PDB entry 2R93 | X-ray diffraction, 4.00 A resolution | chains R and A of the 13 polymer chains in the assembly

== Chain R ==
Molecule: 18-nt RNA strand
Sequence (18 nucleotides; each row starts with the number of its first residue):
     1 UGAUUCUCUAUCGGAAUC
Not modelled in the structure: 8-11

== Chain A ==
Protein: DNA-directed RNA polymerase II subunit RPB1
Source organism: Saccharomyces cerevisiae
Notes: EC 2.7.7.6
UniProt: P04050 (RPB1_YEAST); residue numbers follow UniProt; this construct covers 1-1733
Amino-acid sequence (1733 residues; each row starts with the number of its first residue):
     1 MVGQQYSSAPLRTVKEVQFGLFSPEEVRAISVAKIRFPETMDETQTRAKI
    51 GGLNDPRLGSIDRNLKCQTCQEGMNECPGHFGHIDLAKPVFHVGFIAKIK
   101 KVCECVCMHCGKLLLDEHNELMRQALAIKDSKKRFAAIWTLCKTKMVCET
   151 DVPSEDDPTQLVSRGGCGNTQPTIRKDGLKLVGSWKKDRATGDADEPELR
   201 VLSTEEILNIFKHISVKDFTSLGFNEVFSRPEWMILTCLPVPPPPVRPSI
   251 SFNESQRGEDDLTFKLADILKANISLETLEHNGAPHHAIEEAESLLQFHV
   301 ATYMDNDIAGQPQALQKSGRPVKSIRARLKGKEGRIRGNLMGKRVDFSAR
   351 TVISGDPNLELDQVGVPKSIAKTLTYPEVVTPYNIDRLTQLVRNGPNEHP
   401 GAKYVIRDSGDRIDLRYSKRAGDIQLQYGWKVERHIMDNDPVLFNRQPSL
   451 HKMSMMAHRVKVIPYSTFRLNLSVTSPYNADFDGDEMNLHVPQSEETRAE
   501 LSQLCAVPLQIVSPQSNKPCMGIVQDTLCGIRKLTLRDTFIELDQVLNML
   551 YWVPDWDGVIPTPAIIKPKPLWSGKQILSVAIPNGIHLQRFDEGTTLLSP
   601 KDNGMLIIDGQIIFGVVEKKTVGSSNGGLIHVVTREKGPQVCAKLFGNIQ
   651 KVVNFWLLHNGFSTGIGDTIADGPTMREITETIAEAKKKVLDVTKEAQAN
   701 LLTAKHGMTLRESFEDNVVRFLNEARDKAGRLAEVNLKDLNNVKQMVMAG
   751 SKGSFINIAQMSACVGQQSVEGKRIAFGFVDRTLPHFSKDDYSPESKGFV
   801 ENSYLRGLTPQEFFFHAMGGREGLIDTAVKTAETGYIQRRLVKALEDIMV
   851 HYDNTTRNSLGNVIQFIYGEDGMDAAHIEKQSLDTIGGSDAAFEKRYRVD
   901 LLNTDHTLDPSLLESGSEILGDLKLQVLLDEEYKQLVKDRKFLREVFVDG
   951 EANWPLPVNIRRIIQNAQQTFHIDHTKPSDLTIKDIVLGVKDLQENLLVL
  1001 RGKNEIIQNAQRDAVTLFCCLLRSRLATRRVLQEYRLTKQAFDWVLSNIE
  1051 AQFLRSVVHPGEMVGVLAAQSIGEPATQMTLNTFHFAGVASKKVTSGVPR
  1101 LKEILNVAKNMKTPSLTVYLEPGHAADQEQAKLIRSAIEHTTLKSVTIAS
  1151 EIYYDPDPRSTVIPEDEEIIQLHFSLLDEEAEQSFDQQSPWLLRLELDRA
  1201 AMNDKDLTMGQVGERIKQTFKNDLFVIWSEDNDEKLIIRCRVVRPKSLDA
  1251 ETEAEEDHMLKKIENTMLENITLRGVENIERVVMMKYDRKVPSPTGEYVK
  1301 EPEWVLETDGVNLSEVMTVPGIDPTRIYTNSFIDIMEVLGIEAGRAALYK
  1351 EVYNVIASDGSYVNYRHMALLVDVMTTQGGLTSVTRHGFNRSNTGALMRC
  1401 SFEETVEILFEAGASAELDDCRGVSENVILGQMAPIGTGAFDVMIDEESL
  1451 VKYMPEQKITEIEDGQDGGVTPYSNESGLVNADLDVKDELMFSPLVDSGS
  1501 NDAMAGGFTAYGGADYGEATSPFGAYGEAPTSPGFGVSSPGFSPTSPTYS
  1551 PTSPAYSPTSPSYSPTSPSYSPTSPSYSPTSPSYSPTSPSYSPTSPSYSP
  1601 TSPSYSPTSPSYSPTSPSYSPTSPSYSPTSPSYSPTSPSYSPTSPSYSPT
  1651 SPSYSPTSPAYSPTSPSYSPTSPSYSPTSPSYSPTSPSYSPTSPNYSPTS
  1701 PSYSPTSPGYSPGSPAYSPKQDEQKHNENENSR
Not modelled in the structure: 1, 190-194, 1082-1091, 1178-1186, 1246-1253, 1456-1733
Ion coordination: Zn2+ site 1: Cys67, Cys70, Cys77; Zn2+ site 2: Cys110, Cys148; Mg2+ near Asp481 (its only coordinating residue here)

== How chain R and chain A interact ==
Pairs across the interface (16):
  U1(R) - Pro448(A)  base contact
  U1(R) - Ala832(A)  sugar contact
  U1(R) - Gly835(A)  sugar contact
  G2(R) - Lys332(A)  salt bridge to the phosphate
  G2(R) - Gln447(A)  sugar contact
  A3(R) - Lys332(A)  salt bridge to the phosphate
  A3(R) - Arg350(A)  hydrogen bond to the sugar
  A3(R) - Gln447(A)  hydrogen bond to the sugar
  U4(R) - Arg344(A)  salt bridge to the phosphate
  U4(R) - Arg350(A)  sugar contact
  U4(R) - Glu486(A)  sugar contact
  C12(R) - Arg320(A)  hydrogen bond to the phosphate
  C12(R) - Lys323(A)  hydrogen bond to the phosphate
  C18(R) - Arg446(A)  hydrogen bond to the sugar
  C18(R) - Asp483(A)  phosphate contact
  C18(R) - Asp485(A)  sugar contact
Interface residues without a listed pair, chain A (15 interface residues in all): Arg337, Thr831

== In short ==
6 residues of chain R and 15 residues of chain A are in contact, with 5 hydrogen bonds and 3 salt bridges.
Polar pairs include A3(R)-Arg350(A), A3(R)-Gln447(A) and C18(R)-Arg446(A). Cys67(A), Cys70(A) and Cys77(A)
coordinate Zn2+ site 1. Cys110(A) and Cys148(A) coordinate Zn2+ site 2.
Chain R is an 18-nt RNA strand and chain A is DNA-directed RNA polymerase II subunit RPB1 (Saccharomyces
cerevisiae); the structure, Elongation complex of RNA polymerase II with a hepatitis delta virus-derived RNA
stem loop, was determined by X-ray diffraction (same publication as 2R92).
